PDB entry 6EEV | X-ray diffraction, 1.49 A resolution | chain A

# Chain A
Molecule: 3-hydroxy-3-methylglutaryl coenzyme A reductase
Organism: Delftia acidovorans
Notes: EC 1.1.1.88
Reference sequence: A9BQX8 (A9BQX8_DELAS); residues 1-429 here = UniProt positions 1-429
Amino-acid sequence (429 residues; numbered 1 to 429; the number before each row is that of its first residue):
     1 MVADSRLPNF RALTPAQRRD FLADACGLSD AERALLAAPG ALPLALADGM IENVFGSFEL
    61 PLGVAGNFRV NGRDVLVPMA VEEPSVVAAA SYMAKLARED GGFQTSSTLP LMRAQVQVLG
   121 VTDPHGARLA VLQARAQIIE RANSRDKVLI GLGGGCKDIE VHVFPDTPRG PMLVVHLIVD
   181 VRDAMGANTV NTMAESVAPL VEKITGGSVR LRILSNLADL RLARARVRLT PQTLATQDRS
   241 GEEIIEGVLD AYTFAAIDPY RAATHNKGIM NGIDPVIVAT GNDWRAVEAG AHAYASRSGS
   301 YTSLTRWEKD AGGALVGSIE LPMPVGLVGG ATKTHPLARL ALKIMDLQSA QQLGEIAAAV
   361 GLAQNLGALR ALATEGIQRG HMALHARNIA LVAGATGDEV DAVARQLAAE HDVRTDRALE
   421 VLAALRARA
Not modelled in the structure: 1-2, 377-429
Small-molecule neighbours: (R)-mevalonate (MEV): E83, I213, L214, R261, T264, H265, K267, G268, N271, A368, L369, L372

# In short
Bound to chain A: (R)-mevalonate.
Chain A is 3-hydroxy-3-methylglutaryl coenzyme A reductase (Delftia acidovorans); the structure, Structure of
class II HMG-CoA reductase from Delftia acidovorans with mevalonate bound, was determined by X-ray diffraction
(same publication as 6DIO and 6EEU).
